1WUQ - chains B and C of the 5 polymer chains in the assembly; structure by X-ray diffraction, 2.00 A resolution.

== Chain B (and C) ==
Name: GTP cyclohydrolase I
Organism: Thermus thermophilus
Notes: EC 3.5.4.16; chain C of this document is another copy of the same molecule, construct and numbering; everything in this record applies to it too
Reference sequence: Q5SH52 (Q5SH52_THET8); residue numbers follow UniProt; this construct covers 1-220
Amino-acid sequence (220 residues; numbered 1 to 220; the number before each row is that of its first residue):
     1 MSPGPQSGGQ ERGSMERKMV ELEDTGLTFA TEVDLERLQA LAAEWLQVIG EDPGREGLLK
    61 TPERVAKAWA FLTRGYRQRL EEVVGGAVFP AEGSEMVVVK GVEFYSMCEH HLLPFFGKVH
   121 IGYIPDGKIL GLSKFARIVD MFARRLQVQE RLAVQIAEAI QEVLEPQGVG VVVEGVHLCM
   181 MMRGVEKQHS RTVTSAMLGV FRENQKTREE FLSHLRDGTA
Not modelled in the structure: 1-32, 217-220
Ion coordination: Zn2+: C108, H111, C179 (together with 8-oxo-guanosine-5'-triphosphate)
Residues lining bound ligands:
  - 8-oxo-guanosine-5'-triphosphate (8GT), molecule 1: G85, A87, F89, I129, L130, G131, L132, S133, K134, R137
  - 8-oxo-guanosine-5'-triphosphate (8GT), molecule 2: C108, H110, H111, Q147, V148, Q149, E150, H177, C179, M180, R183, G184

== How chain B and chain C interact ==
Pairs across the interface (46):
  H110(B) with F89(C)
  V148(B) with E92(C)
  E150(B) with E92(C); V97(C)
  R151(B) with E92(C), salt bridge
  V154(B) with E92(C)
  E174(B) with K100(C), salt bridge
  H177(B) with L132(C)
  M180(B) with L132(C), hydrophobic; S133(C)
  G184(B) with R137(C)
  V185(B) with S133(C); A136(C), hydrophobic; R137(C)
  K187(B) with V102(C); E103(C), hydrogen bond (side chain-backbone); A136(C); D140(C), salt bridge
  Q188(B) with E103(C), hydrogen bond (backbone-side chain)
  H189(B) with G101(C); E103(C), hydrogen bond (backbone-side chain)
  S190(B) with V99(C); K100(C), hydrogen bond (side chain-backbone); G101(C), hydrogen bond (backbone-backbone); V102(C)
  R191(B) with V98(C); V99(C); K100(C), hydrogen bond (backbone-backbone)
  T192(B) with V98(C); L132(C)
  V193(B) with V97(C); V98(C), hydrogen bond (backbone-backbone); K100(C); H214(C)
  S195(B) with E95(C); M96(C)
  A196(B) with E95(C)
  M197(B) with E95(C)
  R202(B) with S94(C)
  Q205(B) with K206(C)
  R208(B) with E210(C), salt bridge
  E209(B) with K206(C), salt bridge; E209(C)
  L212(B) with E210(C)
  R216(B) with S213(C); R216(C)
Interface residues without a listed pair, chain B (28 interface residues in all): E186, T194
Interface residues without a listed pair, chain C (26 interface residues in all): G93, K118, I129

== Overview ==
28 residues of chain B and 26 residues of chain C are in contact, with 7 hydrogen bonds and 5 salt bridges.
Polar contacts include R151(B)-E92(C), E174(B)-K100(C) and K187(B)-D140(C). Ligands of chain B:
8-oxo-guanosine-5'-triphosphate. C108(B), H111(B) and C179(B) form the Zn2+ site.
Both chains are GTP cyclohydrolase I (Thermus thermophilus). Entry 1WUQ (Structure of GTP cyclohydrolase I
Complexed with 8-oxo-GTP) was determined by X-ray diffraction together with 1WM9 and 1WUR from the same study.
